Entry 5G4V (X-ray diffraction, 2.87 A resolution); this record covers chains A and C of the 4 polymer chains in the assembly.

Chain A:
Molecule: Hmkt-7
Notes: fragment: kink turn motif
Sequence (19 nucleotides; row label = number of the first residue in the row):
     1 GGCGAAGAGCCGGCGAGCC

Chain C:
Molecule: 50S ribosomal protein L7AE
From: Archaeoglobus fulgidus
Notes: fragment: k-turn binding domain, residues 2-119
UniProtKB: O29494 (RL7A_ARCFU); residues 2-119 here = UniProt positions 2-119
Chain sequence (123 residues; each row starts with the number of its first residue; numbers below 1 keep their minus sign (Gly-3 is residue -3)):
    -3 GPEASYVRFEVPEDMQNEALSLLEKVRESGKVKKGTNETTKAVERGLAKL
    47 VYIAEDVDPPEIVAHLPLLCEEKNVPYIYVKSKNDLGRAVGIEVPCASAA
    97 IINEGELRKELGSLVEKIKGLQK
Disordered / not traced: -3 to 0, 118-119
Construct notes: expression tag (-3 to 1)

Chain A / chain C interface:
Contacting residue pairs - 22 pairs, chain A then chain C:
  G4(A) - Glu89(C)  hydrogen bond to the base
  G4(A) - Val90(C)  base contact
  A5(A) - Lys30(C)  base contact
  A5(A) - Gly31(C)  phosphate contact
  A5(A) - Ile88(C)  base contact
  A5(A) - Val90(C)  base contact
  A5(A) - Pro91(C)  hydrogen bond to the sugar
  A5(A) - Cys92(C)  sugar contact
  A6(A) - Gly31(C)  phosphate contact
  A6(A) - Thr32(C)  hydrogen bond to the phosphate
  A6(A) - Asp54(C)  hydrogen bond to the base
  A6(A) - Pro55(C)  base contact
  A6(A) - Ile58(C)  sugar contact
  A6(A) - Lys79(C)  hydrogen bond to the base
  A6(A) - Pro91(C)  phosphate contact
  A6(A) - Cys92(C)  phosphate contact
  A6(A) - Ala93(C)  hydrogen bond to the phosphate
  G7(A) - Lys30(C)  hydrogen bond to the base
  G7(A) - Gly31(C)  base contact
  G7(A) - Thr32(C)  base contact
  G7(A) - Asn33(C)  hydrogen bond to the base
  G7(A) - Glu34(C)  hydrogen bond to the base

Summary:
4 residues of chain A and 15 residues of chain C are in contact; the contacts include 9 hydrogen bonds. Polar
contacts include G4(A)-Glu89(C), A6(A)-Asp54(C) and A6(A)-Lys79(C).
Here chain A is Hmkt-7 and chain C is 50S ribosomal protein L7AE (Archaeoglobus fulgidus). Entry 5G4V
(Association of four two-k-turn units based on Kt-7 3bG,3nC, forming a square-shaped structure) was determined
by X-ray diffraction, deposited together with 5G4T and 5G4U.
